PDB entry 7XD2 | electron microscopy, 3.30 A resolution | chains D and J of the 9 polymer chains in the assembly

== Chain D ==
Name: H chain of antibody 10-5B
Organism: Homo sapiens
Notes: antibody fragment or engineered binder
Chain sequence (117 residues; each row starts with the number of its first residue):
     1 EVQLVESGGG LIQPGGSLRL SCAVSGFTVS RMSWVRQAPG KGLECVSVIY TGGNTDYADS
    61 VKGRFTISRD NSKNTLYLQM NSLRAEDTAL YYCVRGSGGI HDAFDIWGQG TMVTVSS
Unresolved in the structure: 1
Cystine bridges: Cys22-Cys93

== Chain J ==
Name: L chian of antibody 10-5B
Organism: Homo sapiens
Notes: antibody fragment or engineered binder
Chain sequence (107 residues; each row starts with the number of its first residue):
     1 DIQMTQSPSS VSASVGDRVT ITCRASQGIS TWLAWYQQKP GKAPKVLINA ASGLQSGVPS
    61 RFSGSGSGTD FTLTISSLQP EDFATYYCQQ AHSFPPTFGP GTKLEIK
Unresolved in the structure: 105-107

== Chain D / chain J interface ==
Pairs across the interface (21):
  Gly42(D) - Tyr87(J)
  Leu43(D) - Phe98(J)
  Glu44(D) - Phe98(J)
  Cys45(D) - Pro96(J)
  Cys45(D) - Phe98(J)  hydrophobic
  Val46(D) - Phe94(J)
  Asp56(D) - Phe94(J)
  Tyr57(D) - Phe94(J)
  Ala58(D) - Phe94(J)
  Ala58(D) - Pro95(J)  hydrophobic
  Ile100(D) - Ser52(J)
  His101(D) - Trp32(J)
  His101(D) - Ser52(J)
  His101(D) - Ala91(J)  hydrogen bond (side chain-backbone)
  His101(D) - His92(J)
  Asp102(D) - Pro96(J)
  Phe104(D) - Val46(J)
  Asp105(D) - Val46(J)
  Trp107(D) - Ala43(J)  hydrophobic
  Trp107(D) - Pro44(J)
  Gly108(D) - Ala43(J)
Also at the interface, not in a pair above, chain D (16 interface residues in all): Val35
Also at the interface, not in a pair above, chain J (14 interface residues in all): Tyr36, Lys45

== Overview ==
Chain D and chain J form an interface of 16 and 14 residues respectively; the contacts include 1 hydrogen
bond. Its one hydrogen-bonded contact is His101(D)-Ala91(J).
Chain D is H chain of antibody 10-5B and chain J is L chian of antibody 10-5B, both from Homo sapiens; the
structure, SARS-CoV-2 S ectodomain trimer in complex with neutralizing antibody 10-5B, was determined by
electron microscopy.
